1K1Y - chain A; structure by X-ray diffraction, 2.40 A resolution.

== Chain A ==
Molecule: 4-alpha-glucanotransferase
Source organism: Thermococcus litoralis
Notes: EC 2.4.1.25
UniProt: O32462 (MALQ_THELI); numbering as in UniProt (aligned over 1-659)
Chain sequence (659 residues; row label = number of the first residue in the row):
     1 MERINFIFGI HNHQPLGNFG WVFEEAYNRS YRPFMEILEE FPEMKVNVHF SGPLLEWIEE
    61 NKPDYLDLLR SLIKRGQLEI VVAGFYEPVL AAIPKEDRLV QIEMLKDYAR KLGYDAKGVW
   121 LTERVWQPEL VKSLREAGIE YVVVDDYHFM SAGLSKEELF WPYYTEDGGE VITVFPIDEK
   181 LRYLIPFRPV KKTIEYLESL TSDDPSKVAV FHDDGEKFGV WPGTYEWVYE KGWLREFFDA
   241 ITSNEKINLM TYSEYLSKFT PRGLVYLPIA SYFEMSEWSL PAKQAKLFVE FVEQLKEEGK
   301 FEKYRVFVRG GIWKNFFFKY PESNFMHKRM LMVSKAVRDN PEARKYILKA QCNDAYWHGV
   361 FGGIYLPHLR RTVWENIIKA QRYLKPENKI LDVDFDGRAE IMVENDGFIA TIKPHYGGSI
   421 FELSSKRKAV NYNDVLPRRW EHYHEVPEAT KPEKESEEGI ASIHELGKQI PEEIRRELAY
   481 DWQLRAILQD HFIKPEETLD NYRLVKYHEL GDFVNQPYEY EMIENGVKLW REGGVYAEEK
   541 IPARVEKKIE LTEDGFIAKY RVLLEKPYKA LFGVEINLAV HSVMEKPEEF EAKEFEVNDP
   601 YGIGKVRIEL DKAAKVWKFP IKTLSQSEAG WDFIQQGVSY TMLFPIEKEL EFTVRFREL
Not modelled in the structure: 446-468
Swiss-Prot annotation at these positions:
  - active site: Glu123 (Nucleophile), Asp214 (Proton donor)
Metal / ion sites: Ca2+ site 1: Asn248 (shared with 1 residue of chain B); Ca2+ site 2: Asp392, Asp394, Asp396, Arg398, Glu400

== In short ==
The Ca2+ site 2 is built by Asp392, Asp394, Asp396, Arg398 and Glu400. From UniProt: active-site residues
Glu123 and Asp214.
Chain A is 4-alpha-glucanotransferase (Thermococcus litoralis); the structure, Crystal structure of
thermococcus litoralis 4-alpha-glucanotransferase complexed with acarbose, was determined by X-ray
diffraction, deposited together with 1K1W and 1K1X.
